PDB entry 9B7O | electron microscopy, 2.86 A resolution | chains H and L of the 8 polymer chains in the assembly

Chain H:
Protein: Fab2-5 heavy chain
Source organism: Homo sapiens
Sequence (128 residues; row label = number of the first residue in the row):
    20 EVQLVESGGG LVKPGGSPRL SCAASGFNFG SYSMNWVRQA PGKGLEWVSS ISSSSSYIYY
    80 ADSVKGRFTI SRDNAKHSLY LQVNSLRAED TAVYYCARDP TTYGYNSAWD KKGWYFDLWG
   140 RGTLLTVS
Cystine bridges: C41-C115

Chain L:
Protein: Fab2-5 light chain
Source organism: Homo sapiens
Sequence (108 residues; row label = number of the first residue in the row):
    23 VLTQPPSVSA APGQMVTISC SGSSSNIGND YISWYQQLPG TAPKLLIYDN NERPSGIPDR
    83 FSGSKSGTSA TLGITGVQTG DEADYYCGTW DSSLSAWVFG EGTKLTVV
Cystine bridges: C42-C109

How chain H and chain L interact:
Pairs across the interface (32; chain H residue first):
  Q58(H) - Q59(L)  hydrogen bond
  Q58(H) - Y108(L)
  G63(H) - Y108(L)
  L64(H) - P65(L)  hydrophobic
  L64(H) - F121(L)  hydrophobic
  W66(H) - A118(L)  hydrophobic
  W66(H) - W119(L)
  Y78(H) - W112(L)  hydrophobic
  Y114(H) - Q59(L)
  Y114(H) - A64(L)  hydrophobic
  Y114(H) - P65(L)
  D129(H) - N51(L)
  D129(H) - S114(L)
  K130(H) - N51(L)
  K130(H) - D52(L)
  K130(H) - Y53(L)
  K131(H) - D52(L)  hydrogen bond (backbone-side chain)
  K131(H) - W112(L)
  G132(H) - D52(L)  hydrogen bond (backbone-side chain)
  W133(H) - W112(L)  hydrophobic
  W133(H) - W119(L)
  Y134(H) - S55(L)
  Y134(H) - Y57(L)
  Y134(H) - L67(L)  hydrophobic
  Y134(H) - Y70(L)
  F135(H) - Y57(L)  hydrogen bond (backbone-side chain)
  F135(H) - L67(L)
  F135(H) - W119(L)
  F135(H) - F121(L)  hydrophobic
  W138(H) - Y57(L)  hydrophobic
  W138(H) - P65(L)
  G139(H) - A64(L)
Other interface residues (no listed pair), chain H (21 interface residues in all): V56, Y79, D81, Y122, D136, R140
Other interface residues (no listed pair), chain L (20 interface residues in all): T63, D71, L116, S117

Overview:
The interface between chain H and chain L involves 21 residues on one side and 20 on the other; the contacts
include 4 hydrogen bonds. Among the polar pairs are Q58(H)-Q59(L), K131(H)-D52(L) and G132(H)-D52(L).
Chain H is Fab2-5 heavy chain and chain L is Fab2-5 light chain, both from Homo sapiens; the structure, Fab2-5
in complex with the capsid of Adeno-associated virus type 9, was determined by electron microscopy, deposited
together with 9B6N, 9B6O, 9B6Q, 9B6R, 9B6S, 9B6T and 9 further entries.
